Entry 9FST (X-ray diffraction, 2.75 A resolution); this record covers chains C and D of the 28 polymer chains in the assembly.

# Chain C
Protein: Proteasome subunit alpha type-4
From: Saccharomyces cerevisiae
UniProt: P40303 (PSA4_YEAST); residues -1 to 252 here correspond to UniProt positions 1-254 (UniProt number = residue number + 2)
Sequence (254 residues; numbered -1 to 252; the number before each row is that of its first residue; numbers below 1 keep their minus sign (Met-1 is residue -1)):
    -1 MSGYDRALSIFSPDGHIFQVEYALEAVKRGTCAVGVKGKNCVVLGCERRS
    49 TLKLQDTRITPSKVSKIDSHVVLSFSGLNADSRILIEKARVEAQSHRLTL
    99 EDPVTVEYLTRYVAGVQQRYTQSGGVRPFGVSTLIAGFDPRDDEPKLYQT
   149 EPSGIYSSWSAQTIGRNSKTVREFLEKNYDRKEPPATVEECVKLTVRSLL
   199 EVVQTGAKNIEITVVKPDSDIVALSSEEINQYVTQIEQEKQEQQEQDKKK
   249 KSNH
Unresolved in the structure: -1 to 0, 241-252
Swiss-Prot annotation at these positions:
  - modified residue: Thr58 (Phosphothreonine)

# Chain D
Protein: Proteasome subunit alpha type-5
From: Saccharomyces cerevisiae
UniProt: P32379 (PSA5_YEAST); residues -7 to 252 here correspond to UniProt positions 1-260 (UniProt number = residue number + 8)
Sequence (260 residues; row label = number of the first residue in the row; numbers below 1 keep their minus sign (Met-7 is residue -7)):
    -7 MFLTRSEYDRGVSTFSPEGRLFQVEYSLEAIKLGSTAIGIATKEGVVLGV
    43 EKRATSPLLESDSIEKIVEIDRHIGCAMSGLTADARSMIEHARTAAVTHN
    93 LYYDEDINVESLTQSVCDLALRFGEGASGEERLMSRPFGVALLIAGHDAD
   143 DGYQLFHAEPSGTFYRYNAKAIGSGSEGAQAELLNEWHSSLTLKEAELLV
   193 LKILKQVMEEKLDENNAQLSCITKQDGFKIYDNEKTAELIKELKEKEAAE
   243 SPEEADVEMS
Unresolved in the structure: -7 to 0, 118-124, 243-252

# Chain C / chain D interface
Pairs across the interface - 63 pairs, chain C then chain D:
  Asp3(C) - Glu117(D)
  Arg4(C) - Glu117(D)
  Ala5(C) - Val4(D)  hydrophobic
  Ala5(C) - Glu117(D)  hydrogen bond (backbone-side chain)
  Ala5(C) - Ser127(D)
  Ser7(C) - Ser127(D)  hydrogen bond (backbone-side chain)
  Ser7(C) - Arg128(D)
  Ile8(C) - Asp1(D)
  Ile8(C) - Gln15(D)
  Phe9(C) - Gln15(D)
  Phe9(C) - Tyr18(D)
  Phe9(C) - Ser19(D)
  Phe9(C) - Ala22(D)  hydrophobic
  Phe9(C) - Leu73(D)  hydrophobic
  Phe9(C) - Arg128(D)
  Phe9(C) - Pro129(D)
  Phe9(C) - Gly131(D)
  Ser10(C) - Tyr18(D)
  Pro11(C) - Tyr18(D)  hydrophobic
  Pro11(C) - Glu21(D)
  Asp12(C) - Glu21(D)
  Gly13(C) - Tyr18(D)
  Gly13(C) - Glu21(D)
  Gly13(C) - Ala22(D)
  His14(C) - Leu25(D)
  Ile15(C) - Leu73(D)  hydrophobic
  Ile15(C) - Arg128(D)
  Lys35(C) - Glu52(D)  salt bridge
  Gln116(C) - Ala75(D)
  Gln116(C) - Asp76(D)
  Gln116(C) - Arg128(D)
  Thr119(C) - Arg128(D)  hydrogen bond (backbone-side chain)
  Gln120(C) - Met126(D)
  Gln120(C) - Ser127(D)  hydrogen bond (backbone-backbone)
  Gln120(C) - Arg128(D)
  Gln120(C) - Pro129(D)
  Gln120(C) - Phe130(D)
  Ser121(C) - Ser127(D)
  Gly122(C) - Ser127(D)
  Ser151(C) - Ala75(D)
  Gly152(C) - Ala75(D)
  Ile153(C) - Thr74(D)
  Ile153(C) - Ala75(D)
  Ser155(C) - Leu51(D)
  Ser155(C) - Ser55(D)
  Ser156(C) - Leu51(D)
  Ser156(C) - Glu52(D)  hydrogen bond (backbone-backbone)
  Ser156(C) - Ser55(D)  hydrogen bond (backbone-side chain)
  Trp157(C) - Ser48(D)
  Trp157(C) - Leu50(D)
  Trp157(C) - Leu51(D)
  Trp157(C) - Glu52(D)
  Ser158(C) - Leu50(D)  hydrogen bond (backbone-backbone)
  Ser158(C) - Glu52(D)  hydrogen bond (backbone-side chain)
  Ala159(C) - Leu50(D)
  Leu173(C) - Leu50(D)  hydrophobic
  Glu174(C) - Ser48(D)  hydrogen bond
  Glu174(C) - Pro49(D)
  Glu174(C) - Leu50(D)
  Arg179(C) - Pro49(D)  hydrogen bond (side chain-backbone)
  Arg179(C) - Leu50(D)  hydrogen bond (side chain-backbone)
  Arg179(C) - Leu51(D)  hydrogen bond (side chain-backbone)
  Arg179(C) - Glu52(D)
Interface residues without a listed pair, chain C (32 interface residues in all): Tyr154, Arg170, Tyr177
Interface residues without a listed pair, chain D (27 interface residues in all): Thr47, Glu57

# Summary
32 residues of chain C face 27 of chain D across their interface; the contacts include 12 hydrogen bonds and 1
salt bridge. Among the polar pairs are Lys35(C)-Glu52(D), Ala5(C)-Glu117(D) and Ser7(C)-Ser127(D).
Chain C is Proteasome subunit alpha type-4 and chain D is Proteasome subunit alpha type-5, both from
Saccharomyces cerevisiae; the structure, Yeast 20S proteasome with human beta1i (1-51) in complex with
epoxyketone inhibitor LU-001i, was determined by X-ray diffraction, deposited together with 9FRW, 9FSU, 9FSV,
9FT0 and 9FT1.
